PDB entry 5EZY | X-ray diffraction, 2.05 A resolution | chains C and D of the 6 polymer chains in the assembly

== Chain C ==
Name: Tubulin alpha-1B chain
Source organism: Sus scrofa
UniProt: Q2XVP4 (TBA1B_PIG); numbering as in UniProt (aligned over 1-450)
Chain sequence (450 residues; numbered 1 to 450; the number before each row is that of its first residue):
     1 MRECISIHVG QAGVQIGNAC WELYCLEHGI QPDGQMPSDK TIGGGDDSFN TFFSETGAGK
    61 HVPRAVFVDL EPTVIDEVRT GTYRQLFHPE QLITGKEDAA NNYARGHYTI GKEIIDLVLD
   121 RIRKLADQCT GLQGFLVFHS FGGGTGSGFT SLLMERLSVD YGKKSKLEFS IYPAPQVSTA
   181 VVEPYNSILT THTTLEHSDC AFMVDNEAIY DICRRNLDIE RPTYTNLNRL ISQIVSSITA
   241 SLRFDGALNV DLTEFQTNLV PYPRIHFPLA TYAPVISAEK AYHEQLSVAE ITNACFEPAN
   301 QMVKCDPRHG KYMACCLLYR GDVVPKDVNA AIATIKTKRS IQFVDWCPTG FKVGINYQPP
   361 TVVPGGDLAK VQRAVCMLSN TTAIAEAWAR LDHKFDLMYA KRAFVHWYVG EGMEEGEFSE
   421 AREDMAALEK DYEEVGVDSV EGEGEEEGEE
Not modelled in the structure: 441-450
Curated features (UniProtKB/Swiss-Prot):
  - motif: M1 to C4 (MREC motif)
  - active site: E254
  - binding site (GTP): G10, Q11, A12, Q15, E71, A99, S140, G143, G144, T145, G146, T179, E183, N206, Y224, N228, L252
  - binding site (Mg(2+)): E71
  - modified residue: K40 (N6,N6,N6-trimethyllysine), S48 (Phosphoserine), S232 (Phosphoserine), Y282 (3'-nitrotyrosine), R339 (Omega-N-methylarginine), S439 (Phosphoserine), E443 (5-glutamyl polyglutamate), E445 (5-glutamyl polyglutamate)
  - cross-link (Glycyl lysine isopeptide (Lys-Gly)): K326 (interchain with G-Cter in ubiquitin), K370 (interchain with G-Cter in ubiquitin)
Metal / ion sites: Ca2+: D39, T41, G44, E55
Residues lining bound ligands: GTP (guanosine-5'-triphosphate): G10, Q11, A12, Q15, I16, D69, D98, A99, A100, N101, S140, G142, G143, G144, T145, G146, I171, P173, V177, S178, T179, E183, N206, Y224, L227, N228, I231

== Chain D ==
Name: Tubulin beta-2B chain
Source organism: Bos taurus
UniProt: Q6B856 (TBB2B_BOVIN); the author numbering skips numbers that UniProt does not, so the offset changes along the chain: 1-42 = UniProt 1-42; 45-360 = UniProt 43-358; 369-455 = UniProt 359-445
Chain sequence (445 residues; numbered 1 to 455; 10 numbers in that range are skipped by the numbering (no residue carries them; nothing is unmodelled there); the number before each row is that of its first residue):
     1 MREIVHIQAG QCGNQIGAKF WEVISDEHGI DPTGSYHGDS DL
    45 QLERINVYYN EATGNKYVPR AILVDLEPGT MDSVRSGPFG QIFRPDNFVF GQSGAGNNWA
   105 KGHYTEGAEL VDSVLDVVRK ESESCDCLQG FQLTHSLGGG TGSGMGTLLI SKIREEYPDR
   165 IMNTFSVMPS PKVSDTVVEP YNATLSVHQL VENTDETYCI DNEALYDICF RTLKLTTPTY
   225 GDLNHLVSAT MSGVTTCLRF PGQLNADLRK LAVNMVPFPR LHFFMPGFAP LTSRGSQQYR
   285 ALTVPELTQQ MFDSKNMMAA CDPRHGRYLT VAAIFRGRMS MKEVDEQMLN VQNKNSSYFV
   345 EWIPNNVKTA VCDIPP
   369 RGLKMSATFI GNSTAIQELF KRISEQFTAM FRRKAFLHWY TGEGMDEMEF TEAESNMNDL
   429 VSEYQQYQDA TADEQGEFEE EEGEDEA
Not modelled in the structure: 442-455
Curated features (UniProtKB/Swiss-Prot):
  - motif: M1 to I4 (MREI motif)
  - binding site (GTP): Q11, E71, S140, G144, T145, G146, N206, N228
  - binding site (Mg(2+)): E71
  - modified residue: S40 (Phosphoserine), T57 (Phosphothreonine), K60 (N6-acetyllysine), S174 (Phosphoserine), T287 (Phosphothreonine), T292 (Phosphothreonine), R320 (Omega-N-methylarginine), E448 (5-glutamyl polyglutamate)
  - cross-link (Glycyl lysine isopeptide (Lys-Gly)): K60 (interchain with G-Cter in ubiquitin), K326 (interchain with G-Cter in ubiquitin)
Covalent attachments: taccalonolide AJ (TAJ) linked to D226
Residues lining bound ligands:
  - GTP (guanosine-5'-triphosphate): A9, G10, Q11, C12, Q15, I16, D69, G98, A99, G100, N101, N102, S140, G142, G143, G144, T145, G146, V171, P173, V177, S178, E183, N206, L209, Y224, L227, N228
  - taccalonolide AJ (TAJ): K19, L217, L219, T223, G225, H229, L230, L275, T276, S277, R278, Q282, G370, L371
Reported in the primary citation:
  - binding site for taccalonolide AJ: K19, D226, H229, T276, R278
  - conformationally variable residues: D179

== How chain C and chain D interact ==
Residue-residue contacts (55):
  Q11(C) - Q247(D)  hydrogen bond
  K96(C) - R2(D)
  K96(C) - D130(D)  salt bridge
  K96(C) - C131(D)
  E97(C) - R2(D)  salt bridge
  E97(C) - C131(D)
  E97(C) - R164(D)  salt bridge
  D98(C) - K254(D)  salt bridge
  A100(C) - R253(D)
  A100(C) - K254(D)
  A100(C) - V257(D)
  N101(C) - K254(D)
  R105(C) - R253(D)
  P175(C) - N349(D)
  S178(C) - K352(D)  hydrogen bond
  T179(C) - Q247(D)
  T179(C) - L248(D)
  T179(C) - N258(D)  hydrogen bond (backbone-side chain)
  A180(C) - N258(D)
  A180(C) - K352(D)
  V181(C) - N258(D)  hydrogen bond (backbone-side chain)
  V181(C) - I347(D)  hydrophobic
  V181(C) - K352(D)
  Y210(C) - D329(D)
  E220(C) - K326(D)
  R221(C) - M325(D)
  R221(C) - D329(D)  salt bridge
  Y224(C) - Q247(D)
  K394(C) - P348(D)
  K394(C) - N349(D)
  L397(C) - E345(D)
  L397(C) - W346(D)
  L397(C) - A440(D)  hydrophobic
  M398(C) - W346(D)  hydrogen bond (backbone-backbone)
  M398(C) - P348(D)
  K401(C) - F262(D)
  K401(C) - W346(D)
  K401(C) - T439(D)  hydrogen bond (side chain-backbone)
  K401(C) - A440(D)
  R402(C) - F262(D)
  A403(C) - P261(D)
  A403(C) - F262(D)  hydrophobic
  F404(C) - V257(D)
  F404(C) - N258(D)
  F404(C) - V260(D)
  F404(C) - P261(D)  hydrogen bond (backbone-backbone)
  F404(C) - T314(D)
  F404(C) - I347(D)  hydrophobic
  H406(C) - V260(D)  hydrogen bond (side chain-backbone)
  H406(C) - P261(D)
  H406(C) - F262(D)
  H406(C) - P263(D)
  W407(C) - A256(D)
  W407(C) - V257(D)
  W407(C) - V260(D)  hydrogen bond (side chain-backbone)
Interface residues without a listed pair, chain C (27 interface residues in all): V182, E411
Interface residues without a listed pair, chain D (30 interface residues in all): D251, N350, A438

== Summary ==
27 residues of chain C and 30 residues of chain D are in contact; the contacts include 9 hydrogen bonds and 5
salt bridges. Among the polar pairs are K96(C)-D130(D), E97(C)-R2(D) and E97(C)-R164(D). From the paper: a
binding site for taccalonolide AJ at K19(D), D226(D) and H229(D) among others; conformational variability at
D179(D).
Here chain C is Tubulin alpha-1B chain (Sus scrofa) and chain D is Tubulin beta-2B chain (Bos taurus). Entry
5EZY (Crystal structure of T2R-TTL-taccalonolide AJ complex) was determined by X-ray diffraction.
